Entry 7XMR (electron microscopy, 3.10 A resolution); this record covers chains A and B of the 5 polymer chains in the assembly.

== Chain A ==
Name: Guanine nucleotide-binding protein G(i) subunit alpha-1
From: Homo sapiens
UniProtKB: P63096 (GNAI1_HUMAN); numbering as in UniProt (aligned over 1-354)
Sequence (354 residues; numbered 1 to 354; the number before each row is that of its first residue):
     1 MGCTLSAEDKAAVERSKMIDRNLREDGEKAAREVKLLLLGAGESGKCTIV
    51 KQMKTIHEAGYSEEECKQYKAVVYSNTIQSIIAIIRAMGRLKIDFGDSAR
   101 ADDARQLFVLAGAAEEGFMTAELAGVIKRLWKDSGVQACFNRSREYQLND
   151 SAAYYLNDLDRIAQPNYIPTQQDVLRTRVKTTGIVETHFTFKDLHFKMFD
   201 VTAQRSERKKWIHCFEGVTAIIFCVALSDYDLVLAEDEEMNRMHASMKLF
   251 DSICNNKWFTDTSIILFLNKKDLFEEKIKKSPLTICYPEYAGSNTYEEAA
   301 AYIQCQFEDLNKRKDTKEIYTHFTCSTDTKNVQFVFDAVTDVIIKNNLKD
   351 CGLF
Not modelled in the structure: 1-4, 56-181
Sequence notes: engineered mutation Cys47 (Ser in P63096), Thr202 (Gly in P63096), Ala203 (Gly in P63096), Ala245 (Glu in P63096), Ser326 (Ala in P63096); conflict Thr55 (Ile in P63096)

== Chain B ==
Name: Guanine nucleotide-binding protein G(I)/G(S)/G(T) subunit beta-1
From: Homo sapiens
UniProtKB: P62873 (GBB1_HUMAN); numbering as in UniProt (aligned over 2-340)
Sequence (351 residues; row label = number of the first residue in the row; numbers below 1 keep their minus sign (Met-10 is residue -10)):
   -10 MHHHHHHGSLLQSELDQLRQEAEQLKNQIRDARKACADATLSQITNNIDP
    40 VGRIQMRTRRTLRGHLAKIYAMHWGTDSRLLVSASQDGKLIIWDSYTTNK
    90 VHAIPLRSSWVMTCAYAPSGNYVACGGLDNICSIYNLKTREGNVRVSREL
   140 AGHTGYLSCCRFLDDNQIVTSSGDTTCALWDIETGQQTTTFTGHTGDVMS
   190 LSLAPDTRLFVSGACDASAKLWDVREGMCRQTFTGHESDINAICFFPNGN
   240 AFATGSDDATCRLFDLRADQELMTYSHDNIICGITSVSFSKSGRLLLAGY
   290 DDFNCNVWDALKADRAGVLAGHDNRVSCLGVTDDGMAVATGSWDSFLKIW
   340 N
Not modelled in the structure: -10 to 26
Sequence notes: expression tag (-10 to 1)

== How chain A and chain B interact ==
Pairs across the interface (42; chain A residue first):
  Val13(A) - Asn88(B)
  Arg15(A) - Val90(B)  hydrogen bond (side chain-backbone)
  Ser16(A) - Asn88(B)
  Ser16(A) - Lys89(B)  hydrogen bond (side chain-backbone)
  Ile19(A) - Lys89(B)
  Asp20(A) - Lys89(B)  salt bridge
  Leu23(A) - Lys78(B)
  Leu23(A) - Ile80(B)  hydrophobic
  Asp26(A) - Lys78(B)  salt bridge
  Gly27(A) - Leu55(B)
  Thr182(A) - Asp118(B)
  Thr182(A) - Asn119(B)
  Gly183(A) - Asp118(B)
  Gly183(A) - Asn119(B)
  Ile184(A) - Trp99(B)
  Ile184(A) - Leu117(B)  hydrophobic
  Ile184(A) - Asp118(B)
  Phe199(A) - Trp99(B)
  Gln204(A) - Leu117(B)  hydrogen bond (side chain-backbone)
  Gln204(A) - Asn119(B)
  Gln204(A) - Tyr145(B)
  Ser206(A) - Tyr145(B)
  Ser206(A) - Gly162(B)
  Ser206(A) - Asp186(B)
  Glu207(A) - Asp186(B)
  Glu207(A) - Cys204(B)  hydrogen bond
  Lys210(A) - Tyr145(B)
  Lys210(A) - Met188(B)
  Lys210(A) - Asp228(B)  salt bridge
  Lys210(A) - Asn230(B)
  Lys210(A) - Asp246(B)  salt bridge
  His213(A) - Tyr59(B)  hydrogen bond (backbone-side chain)
  His213(A) - Trp332(B)
  Cys214(A) - Tyr59(B)
  Cys214(A) - Gln75(B)  hydrogen bond (backbone-side chain)
  Cys214(A) - Trp99(B)
  Cys214(A) - Met101(B)  hydrophobic
  Phe215(A) - Trp99(B)  hydrophobic
  Phe215(A) - Leu117(B)  hydrophobic
  Glu216(A) - Lys57(B)  salt bridge
  Val218(A) - Trp99(B)  hydrophobic
  Trp258(A) - Trp332(B)  hydrophobic
Interface residues without a listed pair, chain A (25 interface residues in all): Asn22, Lys35, Trp211
Interface residues without a listed pair, chain B (27 interface residues in all): His91, Ala92, Gly144, Arg314

== In short ==
The interface between chain A and chain B involves 25 residues on one side and 27 on the other, with 6
hydrogen bonds and 5 salt bridges. Polar pairs include Asp20(A)-Lys89(B), Asp26(A)-Lys78(B) and
Lys210(A)-Asp228(B).
Chain A is Guanine nucleotide-binding protein G(i) subunit alpha-1 and chain B is Guanine nucleotide-binding
protein G(I)/G(S)/G(T) subunit beta-1, both from Homo sapiens; the structure, CryoEM structure of the
somatostatin receptor 2 (SSTR2) in complex with Gi1 and its endogeneous peptide ..., was determined by
electron microscopy together with 7XMS, 7XMT and 7XN9 from the same study.
